PDB entry 8KGR | electron microscopy, 3.20 A resolution | chains D and B of the 4 polymer chains in the assembly

Chain D:
Molecule: 52-nt DNA strand
Sequence (52 nucleotides; numbered 1 to 52; the number before each row is that of its first residue):
     1 ATATATATAT ATATGTGTAT ATATACACAC ATACATATAC ATATATATGC AT
Unresolved in the structure: 1-4, 38-52
Bound ions: Mg2+: DA19 (shared with 1 residue of chain A)

Chain B:
Name: DNA topoisomerase 2
Source organism: African swine fever virus
UniProt: A0A2X0THW2 (A0A2X0THW2_ASF); residues 1-1192 here = UniProt positions 1-1192
Amino-acid sequence (1211 residues; numbered -3 to 1207; the number before each row is that of its first residue; numbers below 1 keep their minus sign (Glu-3 is residue -3)):
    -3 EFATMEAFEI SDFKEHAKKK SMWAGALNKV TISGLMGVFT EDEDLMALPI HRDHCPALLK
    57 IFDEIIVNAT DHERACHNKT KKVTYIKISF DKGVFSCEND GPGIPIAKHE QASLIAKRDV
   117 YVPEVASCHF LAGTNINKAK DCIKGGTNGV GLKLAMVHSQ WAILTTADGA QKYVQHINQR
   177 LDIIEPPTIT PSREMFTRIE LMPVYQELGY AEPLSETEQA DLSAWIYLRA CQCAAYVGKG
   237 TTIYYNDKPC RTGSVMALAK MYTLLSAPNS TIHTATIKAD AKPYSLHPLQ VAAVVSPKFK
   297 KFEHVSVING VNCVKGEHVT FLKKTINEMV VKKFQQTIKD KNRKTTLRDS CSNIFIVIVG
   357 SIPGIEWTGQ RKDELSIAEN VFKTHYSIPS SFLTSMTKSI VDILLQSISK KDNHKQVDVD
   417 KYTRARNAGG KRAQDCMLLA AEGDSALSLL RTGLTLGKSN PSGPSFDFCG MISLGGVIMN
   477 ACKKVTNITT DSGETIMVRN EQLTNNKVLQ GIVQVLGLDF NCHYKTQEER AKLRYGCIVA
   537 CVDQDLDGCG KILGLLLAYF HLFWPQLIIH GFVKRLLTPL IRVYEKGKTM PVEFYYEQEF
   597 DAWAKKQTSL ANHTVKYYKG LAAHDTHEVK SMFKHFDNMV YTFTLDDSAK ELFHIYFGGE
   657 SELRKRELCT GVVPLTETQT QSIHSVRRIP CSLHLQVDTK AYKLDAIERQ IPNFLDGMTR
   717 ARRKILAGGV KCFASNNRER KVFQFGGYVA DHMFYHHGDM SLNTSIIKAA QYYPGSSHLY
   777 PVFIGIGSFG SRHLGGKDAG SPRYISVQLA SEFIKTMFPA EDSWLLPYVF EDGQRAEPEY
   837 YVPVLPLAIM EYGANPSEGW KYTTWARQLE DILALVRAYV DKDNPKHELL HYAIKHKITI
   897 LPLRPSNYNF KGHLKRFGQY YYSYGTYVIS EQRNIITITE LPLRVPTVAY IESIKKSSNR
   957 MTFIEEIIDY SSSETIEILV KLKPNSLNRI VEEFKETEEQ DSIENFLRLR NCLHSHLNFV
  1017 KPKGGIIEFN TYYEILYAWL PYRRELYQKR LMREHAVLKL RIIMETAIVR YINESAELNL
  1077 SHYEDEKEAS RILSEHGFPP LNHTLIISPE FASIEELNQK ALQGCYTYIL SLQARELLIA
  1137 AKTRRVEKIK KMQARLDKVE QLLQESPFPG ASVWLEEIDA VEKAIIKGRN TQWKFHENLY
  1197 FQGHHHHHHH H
Unresolved in the structure: -3 to 414, 1193-1207
Sequence notes: expression tag (-3 to 0, 1193-1207)
Bound ions: Mg2+ near Asp539 (its only coordinating residue here)
What the authors report for this chain:
  - Mg2+ coordination: Asp541
  - catalytic residues: Arg799, Tyr800
  - binding site for the 52-nt DNA strand: Met475, Asn476, Lys480, Lys547, Arg799, Tyr800, Ser953, Arg956, Arg1004, His1010, His1012

Interface between chain D and chain B:
Pairs across the interface - 35 pairs, chain D then chain B:
  DA19(D) - Arg799(B)  salt bridge to the phosphate
  DA19(D) - Tyr800(B)  hydrogen bond to the phosphate
  DT20(D) - Ser797(B)  phosphate contact
  DT20(D) - Arg799(B)  salt bridge to the phosphate
  DT24(D) - Val473(B)  base contact
  DT24(D) - Met475(B)  phosphate contact
  DT24(D) - Gln498(B)  phosphate contact
  DA25(D) - Ile474(B)  sugar contact
  DA25(D) - Met475(B)  phosphate contact
  DA25(D) - Asn476(B)  phosphate contact
  DA25(D) - Lys480(B)  salt bridge to the phosphate
  DA25(D) - Lys547(B)  hydrogen bond to the base
  DC26(D) - Asn476(B)  hydrogen bond to the phosphate
  DC26(D) - Lys479(B)  salt bridge to the phosphate
  DC26(D) - Gln706(B)  base contact
  DC26(D) - Pro852(B)  base contact
  DC26(D) - Ser853(B)  phosphate contact
  DC26(D) - Glu854(B)  sugar contact
  DC26(D) - Gly855(B)  phosphate contact
  DA27(D) - Lys479(B)  salt bridge to the phosphate
  DA27(D) - Ser657(B)  hydrogen bond to the phosphate
  DA27(D) - Arg660(B)  salt bridge to the phosphate
  DA27(D) - Pro852(B)  base contact
  DA27(D) - Ser853(B)  sugar contact
  DA27(D) - Gly855(B)  hydrogen bond to the phosphate
  DA27(D) - Trp856(B)  sugar contact
  DA27(D) - Lys857(B)  base contact
  DC28(D) - Ser657(B)  phosphate contact
  DC28(D) - Lys661(B)  salt bridge to the phosphate
  DC28(D) - Lys857(B)  sugar contact
  DA29(D) - His1010(B)  sugar contact
  DA29(D) - His1012(B)  salt bridge to the phosphate
  DA31(D) - Arg1004(B)  sugar contact
  DT32(D) - Ser953(B)  hydrogen bond to the phosphate
  DT32(D) - Arg956(B)  salt bridge to the phosphate
Interface residues without a listed pair, chain D (12 interface residues in all): DC30, DA33
Interface residues without a listed pair, chain B (32 interface residues in all): Asn502, Leu551, Phe653, Lys699, Lys952, Cys1008

Overview:
12 residues of chain D face 32 of chain B across their interface, with 6 hydrogen bonds and 9 salt bridges.
Polar contacts include DA25(D)-Lys547(B), DA19(D)-Tyr800(B) and DC26(D)-Asn476(B). The paper reports catalytic
residues Arg799(B) and Tyr800(B); a binding site for the 52-nt DNA strand at Met475(B), Asn476(B) and
Lys480(B) among others.
Chain D is a 52-nt DNA strand and chain B is DNA topoisomerase 2 (African swine fever virus); the structure,
Structure of African swine fever virus topoisomerase II in complex with dsDNA, was determined by electron
microscopy together with 8KGM, 8KGN and 8KGQ from the same study.
